4F73 - chains A and C of the 4 polymer chains in the assembly; structure by X-ray diffraction, 1.90 A resolution.

# Chain A
Protein: Protease
Source organism: HIV-1 M:B_ARV2/SF2
Notes: EC 3.4.23.16
Reference sequence: P03369 (POL_HV1A2); residues 1-99 here correspond to UniProt positions 491-589 (UniProt number = residue number + 490)
Sequence (99 residues; numbered 1 to 99; the number before each row is that of its first residue):
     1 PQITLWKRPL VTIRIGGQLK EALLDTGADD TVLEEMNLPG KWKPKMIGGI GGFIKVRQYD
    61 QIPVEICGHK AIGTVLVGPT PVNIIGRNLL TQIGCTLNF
Construct notes: engineered mutation Lys7 (Gln497 in P03369)
Curated features (UniProtKB/Swiss-Prot):
  - region (Dimerization of protease): Pro1 to Leu5, Gly49 to Lys55, Asn88 to Phe99
  - active site: Asp25 (For protease activity)
  - site: Phe99 (Cleavage)

# Chain C
Protein: N terminal product of substrate CA-p2
Sequence (5 residues; each row starts with the number of its first residue):
     1 KARVL
Unresolved in the structure: 1

# How chain A and chain C interact
Contacting residue pairs (15):
  Asp25(A) with Leu5(C)
  Gly27(A) with Arg3(C); Leu5(C), hydrogen bond (backbone-backbone)
  Ala28(A) with Arg3(C); Val4(C), hydrophobic
  Asp29(A) with Arg3(C), hydrogen bond (backbone-backbone)
  Asp30(A) with Ala2(C); Val4(C)
  Ile47(A) with Ala2(C), hydrophobic
  Gly48(A) with Ala2(C), hydrogen bond (backbone-backbone); Arg3(C); Val4(C), hydrogen bond (backbone-backbone)
  Gly49(A) with Val4(C)
  Ile50(A) with Leu5(C)
  Ile84(A) with Val4(C), hydrophobic
Also at the interface, not in a pair above, chain A (11 interface residues in all): Val32

# In short
Chain A and chain C form an interface of 11 and 4 residues respectively, with 4 hydrogen bonds. Backbone
hydrogen bonds pair Gly27(A)-Leu5(C), Asp29(A)-Arg3(C) and Gly48(A)-Ala2(C). UniProt lists active-site residue
Asp25(A) on chain A.
Chain A is Protease (HIV-1 M:B_ARV2/SF2) and chain C is N terminal product of substrate CA-p2; the structure,
Crystal Structure of active HIV-1 Protease in Complex with the N terminal product of CA-p2 cleavage ..., was
determined by X-ray diffraction.
